8HJV - chains 9 and M of the 35 polymer chains in the assembly; structure by electron microscopy, 3.10 A resolution.

# Chain 9
Protein: Alpha subunit of light-harvesting 1
From: Roseiflexus castenholzii DSM 13941
UniProt: Q83XD1 (Q83XD1_9CHLR); residues 1-42 here = UniProt positions 1-42
Amino-acid sequence (42 residues; each row starts with the number of its first residue):
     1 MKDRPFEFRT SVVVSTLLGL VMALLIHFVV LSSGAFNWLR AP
Disordered / not traced: 1-3, 42
Ligand contacts:
  - bacteriochlorophyll a (BCL), molecule 1: F6, F8, S11, V12, S15
  - bacteriochlorophyll a (BCL), molecule 2: S11, V14, L18, I26
  - bacteriochlorophyll a (BCL), molecule 3: V13, T16, L17, G19, L20, A23, H27, V30, W38
  - bacteriochlorophyll a (BCL), molecule 4: G19, A23, I26, H27, V30, F36
  - beta,psi-caroten-4-one (KGD): V12, S15, T16, L18, G19, M22, I26, V29

# Chain M
Protein: Reaction center protein M chain
From: Roseiflexus castenholzii DSM 13941
UniProt: A7NQE8 (A7NQE8_ROSCS); numbering as in UniProt (aligned over 335-641)
Amino-acid sequence (307 residues; numbered 335 to 641; the number before each row is that of its first residue):
   335 PIDLHDEEYR DGLEGTIAKP PGHVGWMQRL LGEGQVGPIY VGLWGVISFI TFFASAFIIL
   395 VDYGRQVGWN PIIYLREFWN LAVYPPPTEY GLSWNVPWDK GGAWLAATFF LHISVLTWWA
   455 RLYTRAKATG VGTQLAWGFA SALSLYFVIY LFHPLALGNW SAAPGHGFRA ILDWTNYVSI
   515 HWGNFYYNPF HMLSIFFLLG STLLLAMHGA TIVATSKWKS EMEFTEMMAE GPGTQRAQLF
   575 WRWVMGWNAN SYNIHIWAWW FAAFTAITGA IGLFLSGTLV PDWYAWGETA KIVAPWPNPD
   635 WAQYVFR
Disordered / not traced: 641
Metal / ion sites: Fe ion: H542, E557, H589 (shared with 1 residue of chain L)
Ligand contacts:
  - bacteriochlorophyll a (BCL), molecule 1: F386, L445, V449, F473, A476, L479, Y480, W508, T509, N510, V512, S513, F519, Y520, H525, S528, I529, L532, G603, G606, L607
  - bacteriochlorophyll a (BCL), molecule 2: Y520, M526, I529, F530, L533, G534, L537
  - bacteriopheophytin a (BPH), molecule 1: S382, F383, F386, S448, V449, W452, L456, L469, G472, F473, A476, A596, A600
  - bacteriopheophytin a (BPH), molecule 2: F386, L445, Y480, I483, Y484, P498, F502, I505, L506, W508, T509
  - bacteriopheophytin a (BPH), molecule 3: L533, T536, L537, M541, W575, M579
  - Menaquinone 11 (MQE; 2-methyl-3-[(2E,6E,10E,14E,18E,22E,26E,30E,34E,38E)-3,7,11,15,19,23,27,31,35,39,43-undecamethyltetratetraconta-2,6,10,1 4,18,22,26,30,34,38,42-undecaen-1-yl]naphthalene-1,4-dione), molecule 1: A390, I393, L394, Y397, F412, H500, G501, F502, I505
  - Menaquinone 11 (MQE), molecule 2: L538, M541, H542, T545, I546, T568, A571, Q572, W575, M579, W581, N582, A583, N584, S585, I588, W591

# Interface between chain 9 and chain M
Contacting residue pairs (8; chain 9 residue first):
  V21(9) with F391(M), hydrophobic
  L24(9) with F391(M), hydrophobic
  L25(9) with F391(M), hydrophobic; V395(M), hydrophobic
  F28(9) with F391(M), hydrophobic; V395(M), hydrophobic
  V29(9) with W403(M), hydrophobic
  S32(9) with W403(M)
Other interface residues (no listed pair), chain 9 (7 interface residues in all): R9
Other interface residues (no listed pair), chain M (6 interface residues in all): D345, R399, W432

# Overview
Chain 9 and chain M form an interface of 7 and 6 residues respectively. Ligands of chain 9: 4 copies of
bacteriochlorophyll a and beta,psi-caroten-4-one. Chain M binds 3 copies of bacteriopheophytin a,
bacteriochlorophyll a and Menaquinone 11.
Chain 9 is Alpha subunit of light-harvesting 1 and chain M is Reaction center protein M chain, both from
Roseiflexus castenholzii DSM 13941; the structure, Cryo-EM structure of carotenoid-depleted RC-LH complex from
Roseiflexus castenholzii at 10,000 lux, was determined by electron microscopy (same publication as 8HJU, 8J5O
and 8J5P).
